5O6V - chains A and B of the 10 polymer chains in the assembly; structure by electron microscopy, 3.90 A resolution.

Chain A (and B):
Molecule: Envelope protein
From: Tick-borne encephalitis virus (strain Hypr)
Notes: chain B of this document is another copy of the same molecule, construct and numbering; everything in this record applies to it too
Reference sequence: Q01299 (POLG_TBEVH); residues 1-496 here correspond to UniProt positions 281-776 (UniProt number = residue number + 280)
Chain sequence (496 residues; numbered 1 to 496; the number before each row is that of its first residue):
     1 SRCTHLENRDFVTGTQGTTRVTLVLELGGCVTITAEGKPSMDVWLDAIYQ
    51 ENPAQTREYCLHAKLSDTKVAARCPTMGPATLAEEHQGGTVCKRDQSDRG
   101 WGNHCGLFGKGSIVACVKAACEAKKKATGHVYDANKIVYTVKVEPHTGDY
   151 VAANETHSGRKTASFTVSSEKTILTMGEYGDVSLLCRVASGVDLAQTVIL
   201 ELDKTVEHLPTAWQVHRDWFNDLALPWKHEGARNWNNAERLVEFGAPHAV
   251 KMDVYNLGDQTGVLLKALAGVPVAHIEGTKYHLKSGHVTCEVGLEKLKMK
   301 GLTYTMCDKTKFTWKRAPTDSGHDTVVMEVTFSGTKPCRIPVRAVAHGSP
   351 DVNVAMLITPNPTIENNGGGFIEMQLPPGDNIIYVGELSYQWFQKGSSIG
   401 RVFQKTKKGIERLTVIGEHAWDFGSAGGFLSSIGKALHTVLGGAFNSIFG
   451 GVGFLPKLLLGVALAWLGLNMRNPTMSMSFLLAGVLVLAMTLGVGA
Not modelled in the structure: 493-496
Cystine bridges: C3-C30, C60-C121, C74-C105, C92-C116, C186-C290, C307-C338
Covalently attached groups: N-acetylglucosamine (NAG) linked to N154
Curated features (UniProtKB/Swiss-Prot):
  - region: D98 to G111 (Fusion peptide)
  - site: A496 (Cleavage)
  - glycosylation: N154 (N-linked (GlcNAc...) asparagine)

Interface between chain A and chain B:
Pairs across the interface (58; chain A residue first):
  H5(A) with G102(B)
  E7(A) with D98(B)
  L65(A) with H208(B)
  T68(A) with H208(B), hydrogen bond
  D98(A) with E7(B)
  G100(A) with T4(B)
  W101(A) with Y150(B), hydrogen bond (backbone-side chain); R316(B); T319(B); V327(B)
  G102(A) with Y150(B), hydrogen bond (backbone-side chain); A152(B); A153(B)
  G106(A) with T319(B)
  L107(A) with T319(B)
  F108(A) with T319(B); D320(B); S321(B); V327(B), hydrophobic
  Y150(A) with W101(B); G102(B), hydrogen bond (side chain-backbone)
  A152(A) with W101(B); G102(B); H104(B)
  A153(A) with G102(B), hydrogen bond (backbone-backbone)
  N154(A) with H104(B)
  H208(A) with L65(B); T68(B); V254(B); Y255(B); N256(B), hydrogen bond (backbone-backbone)
  L209(A) with Y255(B); N256(B)
  P210(A) with Y255(B)
  V254(A) with H208(B), hydrogen bond (backbone-side chain)
  Y255(A) with H208(B); L209(B); P210(B)
  N256(A) with H208(B), hydrogen bond (backbone-backbone); L209(B)
  L257(A) with G262(B); L265(B)
  D259(A) with D259(B); G262(B), hydrogen bond (backbone-backbone)
  Q260(A) with G262(B)
  G262(A) with L257(B); D259(B), hydrogen bond (backbone-backbone); Q260(B); V263(B)
  V263(A) with V263(B), hydrophobic
  L265(A) with L257(B)
  R316(A) with W101(B)
  T319(A) with W101(B); L107(B)
  D320(A) with F108(B)
  S321(A) with F108(B)
  V327(A) with W101(B), hydrophobic
  F371(A) with W101(B), hydrophobic
Interface residues without a listed pair, chain A (41 interface residues in all): T4, H104, G258, T261, K266, A317, G322, M328
Interface residues without a listed pair, chain B (37 interface residues in all): H5, G106, N154, E207, G258, T261, A317

Overview:
41 residues of chain A face 37 of chain B across their interface, with 10 hydrogen bonds. Polar contacts
include T68(A)-H208(B), W101(A)-Y150(B) and G102(A)-Y150(B).
Both chains are Envelope protein (Tick-borne encephalitis virus (strain Hypr)). Entry 5O6V (The cryo-EM
structure of Tick-borne encephalitis virus complexed with Fab fragment of neutralizing antibody 19/1786) was
determined by electron microscopy together with 5O6A from the same study.
